PDB entry 7UJT | X-ray diffraction, 2.10 A resolution | chains A and B

Chain A:
Protein: Calcium/calmodulin-dependent protein kinase type II subunit alpha
Organism: Homo sapiens
Notes: EC 2.7.11.17
UniProtKB: Q9UQM7 (KCC2A_HUMAN); residues 7-274 here = UniProt positions 7-274
Chain sequence (268 residues; row label = number of the first residue in the row):
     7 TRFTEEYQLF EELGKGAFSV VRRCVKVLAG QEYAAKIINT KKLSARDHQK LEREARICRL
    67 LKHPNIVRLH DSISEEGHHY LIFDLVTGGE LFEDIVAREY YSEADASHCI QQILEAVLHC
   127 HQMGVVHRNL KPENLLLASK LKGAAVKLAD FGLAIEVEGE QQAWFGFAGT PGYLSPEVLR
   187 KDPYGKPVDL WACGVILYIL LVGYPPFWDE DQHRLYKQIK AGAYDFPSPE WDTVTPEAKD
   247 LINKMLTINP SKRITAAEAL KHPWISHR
Sequence notes: engineered mutation Asn135 (Asp in Q9UQM7), Lys223 (Gln in Q9UQM7)
Residues lining bound ligands: ATP (adenosine-5'-triphosphate): Leu19, Gly20, Lys21, Gly22, Ala23, Ser25, Val27, Ala40, Lys42, Val73, Phe89, Asp90, Leu91, Val92, Asp156
Curated features (UniProtKB/Swiss-Prot):
  - binding site (ATP): Leu19 to Val27, Lys42
  - modified residue: Tyr13 (Phosphotyrosine), Ser257 (Phosphoserine)
  - natural variant: Phe98 (F98S: In MRD53), Glu109 (E109D: In MRD53), Ala112 (A112V: In MRD53; uncertain significance), Pro138 (P138A: In MRD53; uncertain significance), Glu183 (E183V: In MRD53), Pro212 (P212L: In MRD53; uncertain significance; P212Q: In MRD53), Pro235 (P235L: In MRD53; uncertain significance)
  - mutagenesis: Lys42 (K42R: No effect on protein stability or degradation. No effect on neuronal migration; when associated with P-286)
What the authors report for this chain:
  - mutagenesis - E96K (7- to 65-fold), E96K/E99K (75- to 140-fold), E99K (7- to 65-fold): decreased binding to GluA1 P828R
  - mutagenesis - I205K, W214A (60-fold), E236K (21-fold): decreased binding to CaMKIIN
  - specificity-determining residues: Trp214, Glu236 (by similarity / conservation)
  - mutagenesis - E96K/E99K (Tm change 1 degC): decreased stability in response to GluN2B
  - mutagenesis - E96K/E99K (Tm change 1 degC): decreased stability with Glutamate receptor ionotropic, NMDA 2B (chain B)

Chain B:
Protein: Glutamate receptor ionotropic, NMDA 2B
UniProtKB: Q13224 (NMDE2_HUMAN); residue numbers follow UniProt; this construct covers 1289-1310
Chain sequence (22 residues; each row starts with the number of its first residue):
  1289 KAQKKNRNKL RRQHDYDTFV DL
Unresolved in the structure: 1289-1294
Sequence notes: engineered mutation Asp1303 (Ser in Q13224)
Curated features (UniProtKB/Swiss-Prot):
  - region: Lys1292 to His1302, Tyr1304 (Interaction with DAPK1)
What the authors report for this chain:
  - mutagenesis - S1303D (5-fold): decreased binding to Calcium/calmodulin-dependent protein kinase type II subunit alpha (chain A)

How chain A and chain B interact:
Residue-residue contacts - 44 pairs, chain A then chain B:
  Arg52(A) with Asp1305(B), salt bridge
  Glu96(A) with Arg1300(B), salt bridge
  Phe98(A) with Leu1298(B), hydrophobic; Arg1299(B); Arg1300(B)
  Glu99(A) with Arg1300(B)
  Ile101(A) with Leu1298(B), hydrophobic
  Asn135(A) with Asp1303(B), hydrogen bond
  Lys137(A) with Gln1301(B), hydrogen bond (side chain-backbone); His1302(B); Asp1303(B), salt bridge
  Glu139(A) with Arg1300(B); Gln1301(B), hydrogen bond (side chain-backbone)
  Leu159(A) with Asp1303(B); Tyr1304(B); Asp1305(B)
  Phe173(A) with Asp1305(B); Thr1306(B), hydrogen bond (backbone-backbone); Phe1307(B)
  Ala174(A) with Tyr1304(B); Asp1305(B)
  Gly175(A) with Asp1303(B); Tyr1304(B), hydrogen bond (backbone-backbone)
  Thr176(A) with Gln1301(B); His1302(B); Asp1303(B), hydrogen bond
  Pro177(A) with His1302(B)
  Gly178(A) with Gln1301(B), hydrogen bond (backbone-side chain)
  Tyr179(A) with Gln1301(B)
  Gly209(A) with Leu1298(B)
  Tyr210(A) with Arg1295(B); Asn1296(B)
  Pro211(A) with Asn1296(B), hydrogen bond (backbone-side chain); Lys1297(B)
  Pro212(A) with Asn1296(B), hydrogen bond (backbone-side chain)
  Phe213(A) with Asn1296(B)
  Trp214(A) with Asn1296(B); Lys1297(B)
  Gln218(A) with Val1308(B); Leu1310(B), hydrogen bond (side chain-backbone)
  His219(A) with Asp1309(B), salt bridge
  Pro233(A) with Arg1295(B)
  Ser234(A) with Arg1295(B), hydrogen bond (backbone-side chain)
  Glu236(A) with Arg1295(B), salt bridge
Other interface residues (no listed pair), chain A (33 interface residues in all): Val102, Asn140, Asp156, Ile205, Tyr222, Pro235

Summary:
Chain A and chain B form an interface of 33 and 16 residues respectively; the contacts include 11 hydrogen
bonds and 5 salt bridges. Polar pairs include Arg52(A)-Asp1305(B), Glu96(A)-Arg1300(B) and
Lys137(A)-Asp1303(B). From the paper: E96K, E96K/E99K and E99K of chain A reduce binding to GluA1 P828R;
specificity determinants Trp214(A) and Glu236(A); 7 substitutions were tested in all.
Here chain A is Calcium/calmodulin-dependent protein kinase type II subunit alpha (Homo sapiens) and chain B
is Glutamate receptor ionotropic, NMDA 2B. Entry 7UJT (Cocrystal structure of human CaMKII-alpha
(CAMK2A)kinase domain and GluN2B(S1303D) in complex with ATP) was determined by X-ray diffraction (same
publication as 6X5G, 6X5Q, 7KL0, 7KL1, 7UIQ, 7UIR and 5 further entries).
